Entry 8OLJ (X-ray diffraction, 1.40 A resolution); this record covers chain B.

== Chain B ==
Name: Archaeoglobus fulgidus AfAgo-N protein representing N-L1-L2 domains
Organism: Archaeoglobus fulgidus DSM 8774
Notes: engineered mutation(s): N-terminal His tag
UniProt: A0A075WKW4 (A0A075WKW4_ARCFL); numbering as in UniProt (aligned over 1-250)
Amino-acid sequence (264 residues; each row starts with the number of its first residue; numbers below 1 keep their minus sign (Met-13 is residue -13)):
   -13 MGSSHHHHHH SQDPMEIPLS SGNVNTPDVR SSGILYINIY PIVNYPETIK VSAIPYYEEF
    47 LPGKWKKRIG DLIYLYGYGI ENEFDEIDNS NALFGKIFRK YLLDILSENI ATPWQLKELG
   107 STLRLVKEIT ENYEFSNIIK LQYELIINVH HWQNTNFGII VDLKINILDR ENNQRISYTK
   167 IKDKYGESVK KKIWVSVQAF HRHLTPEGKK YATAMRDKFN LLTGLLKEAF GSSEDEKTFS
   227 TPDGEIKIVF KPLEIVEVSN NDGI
Not modelled in the structure: -13 to 14, 248-250
Sequence notes: initiating methionine (-13); expression tag (-12 to 0)
Bound ions: K+ site 1: Glu117, Tyr129; K+ site 2 near Ser122 (its only coordinating residue here); K+ site 3 near Pro238 (its only coordinating residue here)

== Overview ==
Glu117 and Tyr129 coordinate K+ site 1.
Chain B is Archaeoglobus fulgidus AfAgo-N protein representing N-L1-L2 domains (Archaeoglobus fulgidus DSM
8774); the structure, Crystal structure of Archaeoglobus fulgidus AfAgo-N protein representing N-L1-L2
domains, was determined by X-ray diffraction (same publication as 8OK9, 8OLD, 8PVV and 8QG0).
